Entry 7G86 (X-ray diffraction, 1.70 A resolution); this record covers chains A and B.

[Chain A]
Molecule: Transforming protein RhoA
From: Homo sapiens
Notes: EC 3.6.5.2
Reference sequence: P61586 (RHOA_HUMAN); residues 1-184 here = UniProt positions 1-184
Sequence (185 residues; each row starts with the number of its first residue; numbering starts at 0):
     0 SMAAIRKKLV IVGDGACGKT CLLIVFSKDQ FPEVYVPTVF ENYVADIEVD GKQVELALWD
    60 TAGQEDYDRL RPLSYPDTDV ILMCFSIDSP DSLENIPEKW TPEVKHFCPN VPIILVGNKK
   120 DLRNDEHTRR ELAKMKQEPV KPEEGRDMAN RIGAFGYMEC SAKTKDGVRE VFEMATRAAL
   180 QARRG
Disordered / not traced: 0-2, 182-184
Differences from the reference sequence: expression tag (0)
Swiss-Prot annotation at these positions:
  - region: Ala-61 to Asp-78 (Switch II region)
  - motif: Tyr-34 to Tyr-42 (Effector region)
  - binding site (GTP): Gly-12 to Thr-19, Phe-30 to Thr-37, Asp-59 to Gln-63, Asn-117 to Asp-120, Ser-160 to Lys-162
  - modified residue: Tyr-34 (Microbial infection: O-AMP-tyrosine), Thr-37 (Microbial infection: O-AMP-threonine), Asn-41 (Microbial infection: ADP-ribosylasparagine), Gln-63 (5-glutamyl serotonin)
  - glycosylation: Tyr-34 (Microbial infection: O-linked (GlcNAc) tyrosine), Thr-37 (Microbial infection: O-alpha-linked (GlcNAc) threonine)
  - cross-link: Lys-135 (Glycyl lysine isopeptide (Lys-Gly) (interchain with G-Cter in ubiquitin))
  - natural variant: Glu-47 (E47K: In EDFAOB), Pro-71 (P71S: In EDFAOB)
  - mutagenesis: Gly-14 (G14V: Increased Rho protein signal transduction. Constitutively active), Thr-19 (T19N: Decreased Rho protein signal transduction. Decreased substrate adhesion-dependent cell spreading. Decreased stress fibers assembly. Decreased cytoplasmic microtubule organization), Tyr-34 (Y34A: Abolishes interaction with DGKQ; Y34F: Abolishes AMPylation by Haemophilus IbpA), Thr-37 (T37A: Abolished monoglucosylation by C.difficile toxin TcdA. Abolished O-GlcNAcylation by C.novyi toxin TcdA), Gln-63 (Q63L: Causes constitutive activation), Lys-135 (K135R: Reduced FBXL19-mediated ubiquitination and subsequent degradation)
Ligand contacts:
  - Z1137725943 (YXB; N-[(1H-indol-4-yl)methyl]ethanamine), molecule 1: Ala-3, Asp-45, Ile-46, Glu-47, Gln-52, Val-53, Glu-54
  - Z1137725943 (YXB), molecule 2: Pro-101, Glu-102, His-105, Phe-106

[Chain B]
Molecule: Rho guanine nucleotide exchange factor 2
From: Homo sapiens
Reference sequence: Q92974 (ARHG2_HUMAN); residues 206-448 here = UniProt positions 206-448
Sequence (245 residues; each row starts with the number of its first residue):
   204 SMEMDEKDFA ADSWSLAVDS SFLQQHKKEV MKQQDVIYEL IQTELHHVRT LKIMTRLFRT
   264 GMLEELHLEP GVVQGLFPCV DELSDIHTRF LSQLLERRRQ ALCPGSTRNF VIHRLGDLLI
   324 SQFSGPSAEQ MCKTYSEFCS RHSKALKLYK ELYARDKRFQ QFIRKVTRPA VLKRHGVQEC
   384 ILLVTQRITK YPLLISRILQ HSHGIEEERQ DLTTALGLVK ELLSNVDEGI YQLEKGARLQ
   444 EIYNR
Differences from the reference sequence: expression tag (204-205)
Swiss-Prot annotation at these positions:
  - modified residue: Lys-353 (N6-acetyllysine)
  - mutagenesis: Tyr-394 (Y394A: Reduces phosphorylation level, normal microtubule localization and activity)
Ligand contacts: Z1137725943 (YXB; N-[(1H-indol-4-yl)methyl]ethanamine): Met-234, Lys-235, Asp-238, Val-239, Arg-400, His-404

[Chain A / chain B interface]
Contacting residue pairs - 61 pairs, chain A then chain B:
  Arg-5(A) with Lys-376(B), hydrogen bond (side chain-backbone); Glu-382(B), salt bridge
  Lys-7(A) with Leu-385(B)
  Val-33(A) with Ser-216(B); Ser-218(B); Leu-219(B), hydrophobic
  Tyr-34(A) with Ser-216(B); Asp-238(B); Val-239(B); Glu-242(B), hydrogen bond; Arg-400(B), hydrogen bond
  Val-35(A) with Arg-400(B), hydrogen bond (backbone-side chain)
  Pro-36(A) with Glu-242(B); Arg-400(B)
  Thr-37(A) with Val-239(B); Glu-242(B), hydrogen bond; Leu-396(B); Leu-397(B); Arg-400(B), hydrogen bond
  Val-38(A) with Glu-242(B), hydrogen bond (backbone-side chain)
  Phe-39(A) with Lys-393(B), hydrogen bond (backbone-side chain)
  Glu-40(A) with Thr-246(B); His-249(B), salt bridge; Leu-386(B)
  Asn-41(A) with Arg-377(B), hydrogen bond (side chain-backbone); Leu-386(B)
  Tyr-42(A) with Arg-377(B)
  Val-43(A) with Lys-376(B)
  Asp-45(A) with Lys-376(B), salt bridge
  Glu-54(A) with Lys-376(B), salt bridge
  Trp-58(A) with Glu-382(B); Leu-385(B), hydrophobic; Leu-386(B), hydrophobic; Gln-389(B)
  Asp-59(A) with Gln-389(B), hydrogen bond (backbone-side chain)
  Ala-61(A) with Leu-396(B)
  Gly-62(A) with Thr-392(B); Leu-396(B)
  Gln-63(A) with Gln-389(B); Thr-392(B)
  Tyr-66(A) with Thr-392(B); Lys-423(B); Leu-426(B); Ser-427(B); Asp-430(B)
  Asp-67(A) with Asp-430(B), hydrogen bond (backbone-side chain)
  Arg-68(A) with Asp-430(B), salt bridge
  Leu-69(A) with Cys-342(B), hydrophobic; Thr-392(B); Asp-430(B), hydrogen bond (backbone-side chain); Ile-433(B), hydrophobic
  Leu-72(A) with Cys-342(B); His-345(B), hydrogen bond (backbone-side chain); Leu-385(B); Thr-388(B); Gln-435(B)
  Ser-73(A) with Leu-385(B); Gln-389(B), hydrogen bond
  Pro-75(A) with Leu-349(B), hydrophobic
  Asp-76(A) with Lys-353(B), salt bridge; Gln-381(B), hydrogen bond
Also at the interface, not in a pair above, chain B (35 interface residues in all): Asp-215, Ile-391, Val-429, Glu-431

[Summary]
28 residues of chain A face 35 of chain B across their interface; the contacts include 15 hydrogen bonds and 6
salt bridges. Polar pairs include Arg-5(A)/Glu-382(B), Glu-40(A)/His-249(B) and Asp-45(A)/Lys-376(B). Chain A
binds Z1137725943. Chain B binds Z1137725943.
Here chain A is Transforming protein RhoA and chain B is Rho guanine nucleotide exchange factor 2, both from
Homo sapiens. Entry 7G86 (ARHGEF2 PanDDA analysis group deposition -- ARHGEF2 and RhoA in complex with
Z1137725943) was determined by X-ray diffraction.
